7Z31 - chains O and Q of the 19 polymer chains in the assembly; structure by electron microscopy, 2.76 A resolution.

== Chain O ==
Molecule: DNA-directed RNA polymerase III subunit RPC3
From: Saccharomyces cerevisiae S288C
Reference sequence: P32349 (RPC3_YEAST); numbering as in UniProt (aligned over 1-654)
Sequence (654 residues; each row starts with the number of its first residue):
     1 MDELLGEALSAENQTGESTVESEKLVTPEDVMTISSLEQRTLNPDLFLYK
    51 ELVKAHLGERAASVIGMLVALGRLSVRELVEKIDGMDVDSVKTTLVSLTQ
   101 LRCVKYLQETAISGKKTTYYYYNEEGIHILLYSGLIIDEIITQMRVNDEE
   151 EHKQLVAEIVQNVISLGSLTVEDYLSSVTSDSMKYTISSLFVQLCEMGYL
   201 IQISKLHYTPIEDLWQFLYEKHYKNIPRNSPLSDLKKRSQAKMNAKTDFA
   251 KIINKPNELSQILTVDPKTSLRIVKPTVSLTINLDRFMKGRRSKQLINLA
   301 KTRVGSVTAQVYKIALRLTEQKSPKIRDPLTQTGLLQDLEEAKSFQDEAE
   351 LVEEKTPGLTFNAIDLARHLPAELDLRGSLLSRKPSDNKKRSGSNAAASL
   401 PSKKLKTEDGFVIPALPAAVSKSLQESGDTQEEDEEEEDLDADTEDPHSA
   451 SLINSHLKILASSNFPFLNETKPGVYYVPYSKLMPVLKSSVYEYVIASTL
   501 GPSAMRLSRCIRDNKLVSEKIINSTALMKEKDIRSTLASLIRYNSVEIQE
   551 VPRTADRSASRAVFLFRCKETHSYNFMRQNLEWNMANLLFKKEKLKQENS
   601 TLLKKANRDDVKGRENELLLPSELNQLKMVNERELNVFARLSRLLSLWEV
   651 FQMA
Not modelled in the structure: 1-24, 385-446
UniProt features mapped onto this chain:
  - region: Leu581 to Leu602 (Leucine-zipper)
  - modified residue: Thr27 (Phosphothreonine), Ser392 (Phosphoserine), Ser394 (Phosphoserine)

== Chain Q ==
Molecule: DNA-directed RNA polymerase III subunit RPC7
From: Saccharomyces cerevisiae S288C
Reference sequence: P17890 (RPC7_YEAST); residue numbers follow UniProt; this construct covers 1-251
Sequence (268 residues; row label = number of the first residue in the row; X marks 17 residues of unknown identity (built as UNK)):
     1 MSSYRGGSRGGGSNYMSNLPFGLGYGDVGKNHITEFPSIPLPINGPITNK
    51 ERSLAVKYINFGKTVKDGPFYTGSMSLIIDQQENSKSGKRKPNIILDEDD
   101 TNDGIERYSDKYLKKRKIGISIDDHPYNLNLFPNELYNVMGINKKKLLAI
   151 SKFNNADDVFTGTGLQDENIGLSMLAKLKELAEDVDDASTGDGAAKGSKT
   201 GEGEDDDLADDDFEEDEDEEDDDDYNAEKYFNNGDDDDYGDEEDPNEEAA
   251 FXXXXXXXXXXXXXXXXX
Not modelled in the structure: 1-13, 76-100, 143-268
UniProt features mapped onto this chain:
  - modified residue: Ser189 (Phosphoserine)

== Interface between chain O and chain Q ==
Pairs across the interface - 82 pairs, chain O then chain Q:
  Leu25(O) - His32(Q)
  Val26(O) - His32(Q)
  Ile34(O) - Glu35(Q)
  Ser35(O) - Glu35(Q)
  Ala55(O) - Lys66(Q)  hydrogen bond (backbone-side chain)
  His56(O) - Phe61(Q)
  His56(O) - Val65(Q)
  His56(O) - Lys66(Q)
  Leu57(O) - Lys66(Q)
  Leu57(O) - Phe70(Q)
  Leu57(O) - Tyr71(Q)
  Gly58(O) - Tyr71(Q)
  Glu59(O) - Tyr71(Q)  hydrogen bond
  Glu59(O) - Gly73(Q)
  Arg60(O) - Thr72(Q)  hydrogen bond (side chain-backbone)
  Arg60(O) - Gly73(Q)
  Arg60(O) - Ser74(Q)
  Arg60(O) - Met75(Q)
  Ala61(O) - Thr72(Q)  hydrogen bond (backbone-backbone)
  Lys92(O) - Glu135(Q)
  Lys92(O) - Leu136(Q)
  Lys92(O) - Asn138(Q)  hydrogen bond
  Lys92(O) - Val139(Q)
  Thr93(O) - Ile122(Q)
  Thr94(O) - Thr72(Q)  hydrogen bond
  Leu95(O) - Leu136(Q)  hydrophobic
  Val96(O) - Phe132(Q)  hydrophobic
  Val96(O) - Met140(Q)  hydrophobic
  Ser97(O) - Phe70(Q)
  Ser97(O) - Thr72(Q)
  Thr99(O) - Phe132(Q)
  Gln100(O) - Phe70(Q)
  Gln100(O) - Tyr127(Q)
  Gln100(O) - Phe132(Q)
  Leu101(O) - Phe70(Q)  hydrophobic
  Tyr106(O) - Leu131(Q)  hydrogen bond (side chain-backbone)
  Tyr106(O) - Phe132(Q)
  Tyr106(O) - Pro133(Q)  hydrophobic
  Gln108(O) - Pro133(Q)
  Thr118(O) - Glu135(Q)
  Tyr120(O) - Pro133(Q)  hydrophobic
  Tyr120(O) - Glu135(Q)
  Tyr120(O) - Leu136(Q)
  Leu131(O) - Tyr58(Q)  hydrogen bond (backbone-side chain)
  Ser133(O) - Tyr58(Q)
  Ser133(O) - Phe61(Q)
  Gly134(O) - Leu54(Q)
  Gly134(O) - Tyr58(Q)
  Ile137(O) - Lys57(Q)
  Gln161(O) - Asn60(Q)  hydrogen bond
  Gln161(O) - Thr64(Q)
  Ile164(O) - Phe61(Q)  hydrophobic
  Ser165(O) - Val65(Q)
  Leu166(O) - Phe70(Q)
  Leu166(O) - His125(Q)
  Ser168(O) - Asn128(Q)  hydrogen bond
  Asp173(O) - His125(Q)  salt bridge
  Ile203(O) - Leu131(Q)  hydrophobic
  Ser279(O) - Asn128(Q)  hydrogen bond
  Ser498(O) - Pro42(Q)
  Thr499(O) - Ile39(Q)
  Thr499(O) - Leu41(Q)
  Glu634(O) - Ile59(Q)
  Leu635(O) - Arg52(Q)
  Leu635(O) - Ala55(Q)  hydrophobic
  Phe638(O) - Ala55(Q)
  Phe638(O) - Tyr58(Q)  hydrophobic
  Phe638(O) - Ile59(Q)  hydrophobic
  Ala639(O) - Ile47(Q)  hydrophobic
  Ala639(O) - Glu51(Q)
  Arg640(O) - Ile43(Q)
  Arg640(O) - Asn44(Q)
  Arg640(O) - Gly45(Q)
  Leu641(O) - Tyr58(Q)  hydrophobic
  Ser642(O) - Glu51(Q)  hydrogen bond
  Ser642(O) - Leu54(Q)
  Arg643(O) - Pro42(Q)
  Arg643(O) - Ile43(Q)
  Arg643(O) - Gly45(Q)
  Arg643(O) - Pro46(Q)
  Leu644(O) - Ile43(Q)
  Leu645(O) - Tyr58(Q)
Other interface residues (no listed pair), chain O (57 interface residues in all): Lys54, Asp89, Leu130, Tyr132, Asp138, Ser204, Tyr208, Asn607, Asn636
Other interface residues (no listed pair), chain Q (43 interface residues in all): Gly62, Lys63, Pro126

== Summary ==
Chain O and chain Q form an interface of 57 and 43 residues respectively, with 12 hydrogen bonds and 1 salt
bridge. Polar pairs include Asp173(O)-His125(Q), Ala55(O)-Lys66(Q) and Glu59(O)-Tyr71(Q).
Here chain O is DNA-directed RNA polymerase III subunit RPC3 and chain Q is DNA-directed RNA polymerase III
subunit RPC7, both from Saccharomyces cerevisiae S288C. Entry 7Z31 (Structure of yeast RNA Polymerase III-Ty1
integrase complex at 2.7 A (focus subunit C11, no C11 ...) was determined by electron microscopy together with
7Z0H, 7Z2Z, 7Z30 and 8BWS from the same study.
